Entry 6E7H (X-ray diffraction, 3.30 A resolution); this record covers chains D and F of the 6 polymer chains in the assembly.

# Chain D (and F)
Protein: Hemagglutinin HA2 chain
From: Influenza A virus (A/Viet Nam/1203/2004(H5N1))
Notes: chain F of this document is another copy of the same molecule, construct and numbering; everything in this record applies to it too
UniProt: Q6DQ18 (HEMA_I02A6); residues 1-174 here correspond to UniProt positions 339-512 (UniProt number = residue number + 338)
Chain sequence (177 residues; numbered 1 to 177; the number before each row is that of its first residue):
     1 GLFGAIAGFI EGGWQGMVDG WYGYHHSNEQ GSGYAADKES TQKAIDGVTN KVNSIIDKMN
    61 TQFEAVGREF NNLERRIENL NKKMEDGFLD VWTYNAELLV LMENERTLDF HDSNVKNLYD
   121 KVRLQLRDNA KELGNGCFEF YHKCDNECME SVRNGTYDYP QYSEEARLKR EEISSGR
Unresolved in the structure: 1-12, 22-23, 28-33, 133-134, 141, 166-177 (chain F: 1-9, 20-23, 33-36, 133-134, 173-177)
Construct notes: expression tag (175-177)
Disulfide bonds: Cys-144/Cys-148
Curated features (UniProtKB/Swiss-Prot):
  - glycosylation: Asn-154 (N-linked (GlcNAc...) asparagine)

# How chain D and chain F interact
Pairs across the interface (44; chain D residue first):
  Ser-54(D) / Leu-98(F)
  Ser-54(D) / Leu-101(F)
  Ile-55(D) / Tyr-94(F)  hydrogen bond (backbone-side chain)
  Lys-58(D) / Tyr-94(F)
  Lys-58(D) / Glu-97(F)  salt bridge
  Lys-58(D) / Leu-101(F)
  Met-59(D) / Tyr-94(F)
  Asn-60(D) / Leu-89(F)
  Asn-60(D) / Asp-90(F)  hydrogen bond
  Gln-62(D) / Asp-86(F)
  Gln-62(D) / Leu-89(F)
  Gln-62(D) / Asp-90(F)
  Glu-64(D) / Lys-83(F)
  Glu-64(D) / Asp-86(F)
  Ala-65(D) / Asn-79(F)
  Ala-65(D) / Lys-83(F)
  Glu-69(D) / Arg-76(F)  hydrogen bond (backbone-side chain)
  Phe-70(D) / Arg-76(F)
  Glu-74(D) / Arg-76(F)  salt bridge
  Ile-77(D) / Ile-77(F)  hydrophobic
  Ile-77(D) / Leu-80(F)  hydrophobic
  Leu-80(D) / Leu-80(F)  hydrophobic
  Asn-81(D) / Leu-80(F)
  Asn-81(D) / Lys-83(F)
  Met-84(D) / Leu-80(F)  hydrophobic
  Met-84(D) / Met-84(F)  hydrophobic
  Phe-88(D) / Met-84(F)
  Phe-88(D) / Gly-87(F)
  Phe-88(D) / Phe-88(F)  hydrophobic
  Trp-92(D) / Asp-90(F)
  Trp-92(D) / Val-91(F)  hydrophobic
  Trp-92(D) / Tyr-94(F)  hydrophobic
  Asn-95(D) / Asn-95(F)  hydrogen bond
  Leu-99(D) / Tyr-94(F)
  Leu-99(D) / Leu-98(F)  hydrophobic
  Met-102(D) / Met-102(F)  hydrophobic
  Glu-103(D) / Met-102(F)
  Arg-106(D) / Arg-106(F)
  Arg-106(D) / Asp-109(F)  salt bridge
  Arg-123(D) / Arg-123(F)
  Arg-123(D) / Glu-132(F)  salt bridge
  Leu-124(D) / Tyr-119(F)
  Leu-124(D) / Glu-132(F)
  Arg-127(D) / Glu-132(F)  hydrogen bond (side chain-backbone)
Also at the interface, not in a pair above, chain D (31 interface residues in all): Phe-63, Val-66, Glu-85, Val-91, Asp-120, Tyr-159
Also at the interface, not in a pair above, chain F (27 interface residues in all): Lys-82, Glu-105, Lys-116, Lys-131

# Overview
Chain D and chain F form an interface of 31 and 27 residues respectively; the contacts include 5 hydrogen
bonds and 4 salt bridges. Among the polar pairs are Lys-58(D)/Glu-97(F), Glu-74(D)/Arg-76(F) and
Arg-106(D)/Asp-109(F).
Chain D and chain F are both Hemagglutinin HA2 chain (Influenza A virus (A/Viet Nam/1203/2004(H5N1))); the
structure, Crystal structure of H5 hemagglutinin mutant Y161A from A/Viet Nam/1203/2004 H5N1 influenza virus
in complex with ..., was determined by X-ray diffraction (same publication as 6N5A and 6E7G).
